PDB entry 6ABH | X-ray diffraction, 3.05 A resolution | chains A and H of the 4 polymer chains in the assembly

== Chain A (and H) ==
Molecule: Red-bioluminescence eliciting luciferase
Organism: Phrixothrix hirtus
Notes: chain H of this document is another copy of the same molecule, construct and numbering; everything in this record applies to it too
UniProtKB: Q9U4U7 (Q9U4U7_9COLE); residues 1-546 here = UniProt positions 1-546
Chain sequence (546 residues; each row starts with the number of its first residue):
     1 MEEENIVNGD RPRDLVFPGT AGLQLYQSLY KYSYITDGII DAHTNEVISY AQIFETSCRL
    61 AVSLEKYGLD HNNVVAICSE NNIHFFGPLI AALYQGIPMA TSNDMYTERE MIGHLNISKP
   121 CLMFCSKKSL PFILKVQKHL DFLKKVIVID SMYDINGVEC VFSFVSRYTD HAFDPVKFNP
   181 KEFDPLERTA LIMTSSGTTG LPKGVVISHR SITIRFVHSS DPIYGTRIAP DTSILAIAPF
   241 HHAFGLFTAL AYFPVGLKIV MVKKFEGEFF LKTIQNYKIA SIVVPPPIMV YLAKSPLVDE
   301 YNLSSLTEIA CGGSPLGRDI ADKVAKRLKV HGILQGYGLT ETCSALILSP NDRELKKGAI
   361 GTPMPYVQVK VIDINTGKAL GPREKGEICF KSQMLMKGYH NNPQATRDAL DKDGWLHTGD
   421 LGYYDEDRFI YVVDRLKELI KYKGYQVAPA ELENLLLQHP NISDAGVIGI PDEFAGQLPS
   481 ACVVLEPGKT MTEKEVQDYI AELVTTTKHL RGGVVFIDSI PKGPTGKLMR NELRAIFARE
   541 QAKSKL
Disordered / not traced: 1-6, 350-362, 371-390, 417-546 (chain H: 1-6, 369-389, 428-546)
Reported in the primary citation:
  - self-association interface (contacts with another copy of this molecule); pairs are residue here / residue on that copy: Tyr30-Arg11 (hydrogen bond)
  - mutagenesis - K527A: abolished catalytic activity
  - mutagenesis - T525A: decreased catalytic activity
  - mutagenesis - K522A: decreased stability

== How chain A and chain H interact ==
Pairs across the interface (20):
  Thr36(A) - Asn45(H)
  Arg59(A) - Tyr153(H)  hydrogen bond
  Met152(A) - Phe162(H)
  Tyr153(A) - Arg59(H)  hydrogen bond
  Tyr153(A) - Phe162(H)
  Tyr153(A) - Val165(H)
  Tyr153(A) - Ser166(H)
  Tyr153(A) - His171(H)
  Asp154(A) - His171(H)
  Ile155(A) - His171(H)
  Asn156(A) - His171(H)
  Phe162(A) - Met152(H)
  Phe162(A) - Tyr153(H)
  Phe162(A) - Phe162(H)  hydrophobic
  Val165(A) - Tyr153(H)
  Ser166(A) - Tyr153(H)
  His171(A) - Tyr153(H)
  His171(A) - Asp154(H)
  His171(A) - Ile155(H)
  His171(A) - Asn156(H)
Also at the interface, not in a pair above, chain A (13 interface residues in all): Thr169, Asp170
Also at the interface, not in a pair above, chain H (13 interface residues in all): Thr169, Asp170

== Summary ==
Chain A and chain H each contribute 13 residues to their interface, with 2 hydrogen bonds. The hydrogen-bonded
pair is Arg59(A)-Tyr153(H). From the paper: K527A of chain A abolishes catalytic activity; a self-association
interface involving Tyr30(A); 3 substitutions were tested in all.
Both chains are Red-bioluminescence eliciting luciferase (Phrixothrix hirtus). Entry 6ABH (Structure of a
natural red emitting luciferase from Phrixothrix hirtus (P1 crystal form)) was determined by X-ray
diffraction, deposited together with 6AAA and 6AC3.
